PDB entry 5L63 | X-ray diffraction, 2.70 A resolution | chains F and G of the 28 polymer chains in the assembly

Chain F:
Molecule: Probable proteasome subunit alpha type-7
From: Saccharomyces cerevisiae (strain ATCC 204508 / S288c)
Notes: EC 3.4.25.1
UniProt: P21242 (PSA7_YEAST); residues -3 to 284 here correspond to UniProt positions 1-288 (UniProt number = residue number + 4)
Chain sequence (288 residues; numbered -3 to 284; the number before each row is that of its first residue; numbers below 1 keep their minus sign (Met-3 is residue -3)):
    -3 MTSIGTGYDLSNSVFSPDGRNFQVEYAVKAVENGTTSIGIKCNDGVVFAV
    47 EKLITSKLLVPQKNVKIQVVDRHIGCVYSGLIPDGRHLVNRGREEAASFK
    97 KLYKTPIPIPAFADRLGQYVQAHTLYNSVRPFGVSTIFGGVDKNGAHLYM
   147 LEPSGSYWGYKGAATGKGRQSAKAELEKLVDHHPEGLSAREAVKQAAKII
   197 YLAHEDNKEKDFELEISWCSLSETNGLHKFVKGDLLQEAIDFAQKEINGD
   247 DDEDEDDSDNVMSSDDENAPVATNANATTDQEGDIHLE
Unresolved in the structure: -3 to 1, 245-284
Swiss-Prot annotation at these positions:
  - modified residue: Thr-2 (N-acetylthreonine)

Chain G:
Molecule: Proteasome subunit alpha type-1
From: Saccharomyces cerevisiae (strain ATCC 204508 / S288c)
Notes: EC 3.4.25.1
UniProt: P21243 (PSA1_YEAST); residues -8 to 243 here correspond to UniProt positions 1-252 (UniProt number = residue number + 9)
Chain sequence (252 residues; each row starts with the number of its first residue; numbers below 1 keep their minus sign (Met-8 is residue -8)):
    -8 MSGAAAASAAGYDRHITIFSPEGRLYQVEYAFKATNQTNINSLAVRGKDC
    42 TVVISQKKVPDKLLDPTTVSYIFCISRTIGMVVNGPIPDARNAALRAKAE
    92 AAEFRYKYGYDMPCDVLAKRMANLSQIYTQRAYMRPLGVILTFVSVDEEL
   142 GPSIYKTDPAGYYVGYKATATGPKQQEITTNLENHFKKSKIDHINEESWE
   192 KVVEFAITHMIDALGTEFSKNDLEVGVATKDKFFTLSAENIEERLVAIAE
   242 QD
Unresolved in the structure: -8 to 1, 243
Metal / ion sites: Mg2+: Thr8, Tyr119, Arg122, Met125

How chain F and chain G interact:
Pairs across the interface - 61 pairs, chain F then chain G:
  Thr2(F) - His6(G)
  Gly3(F) - His6(G)
  Tyr4(F) - Arg5(G)
  Tyr4(F) - His6(G)
  Tyr4(F) - Tyr21(G)
  Ser9(F) - Arg126(G)
  Val10(F) - His6(G)
  Val10(F) - Gln18(G)
  Phe11(F) - Gln18(G)  hydrogen bond (backbone-side chain)
  Phe11(F) - Tyr21(G)
  Phe11(F) - Ala22(G)  hydrophobic
  Phe11(F) - Ala25(G)  hydrophobic
  Phe11(F) - Arg126(G)
  Phe11(F) - Pro127(G)
  Ser12(F) - Tyr21(G)
  Pro13(F) - Tyr21(G)  hydrophobic
  Pro13(F) - Lys24(G)  hydrogen bond (backbone-side chain)
  Asp14(F) - Lys24(G)
  Gly15(F) - Tyr21(G)
  Gly15(F) - Ala25(G)
  Lys37(F) - Asp56(G)  salt bridge
  Asp110(F) - Arg82(G)
  Gln114(F) - Arg82(G)  hydrogen bond (side chain-backbone)
  Gln114(F) - Asn83(G)
  Gln114(F) - Leu86(G)
  Gln117(F) - Pro79(G)
  Gln117(F) - Asp80(G)
  Gln117(F) - Asn83(G)  hydrogen bond
  Gln117(F) - Arg126(G)
  Thr120(F) - Arg126(G)  hydrogen bond (backbone-side chain)
  Leu121(F) - Tyr124(G)
  Leu121(F) - Arg126(G)
  Tyr122(F) - Tyr124(G)
  Tyr122(F) - Met125(G)  hydrophobic
  Ser150(F) - Pro79(G)
  Gly151(F) - Pro79(G)
  Ser152(F) - Ile78(G)
  Ser152(F) - Pro79(G)
  Tyr153(F) - Arg82(G)  hydrogen bond (backbone-side chain)
  Trp154(F) - Leu55(G)  hydrophobic
  Trp154(F) - Thr59(G)
  Trp154(F) - Val60(G)  hydrophobic
  Trp154(F) - Ser61(G)
  Trp154(F) - Tyr62(G)
  Trp154(F) - Ile78(G)  hydrophobic
  Trp154(F) - Arg82(G)
  Gly155(F) - Leu55(G)
  Gly155(F) - Asp56(G)  hydrogen bond (backbone-backbone)
  Gly155(F) - Thr59(G)  hydrogen bond (backbone-side chain)
  Tyr156(F) - Leu54(G)
  Tyr156(F) - Leu55(G)
  Tyr156(F) - Asp56(G)
  Lys157(F) - Lys53(G)
  Lys157(F) - Leu54(G)  hydrogen bond (backbone-backbone)
  Lys157(F) - Leu55(G)
  Gly158(F) - Leu54(G)
  Leu172(F) - Leu54(G)  hydrophobic
  Glu173(F) - Lys53(G)
  Glu173(F) - Leu54(G)
  Val176(F) - Leu54(G)  hydrophobic
  Asp177(F) - Lys53(G)  salt bridge
Interface residues without a listed pair, chain F (32 interface residues in all): Tyr145, Lys169
Interface residues without a listed pair, chain G (28 interface residues in all): Asp52, Leu128, Gly129

In short:
Chain F and chain G form an interface of 32 and 28 residues respectively; the contacts include 9 hydrogen
bonds and 2 salt bridges. Polar contacts include Lys37(F)-Asp56(G), Asp177(F)-Lys53(G) and Phe11(F)-Gln18(G).
The Mg2+ site is built by Thr8(G), Tyr119(G), Arg122(G) and Met125(G).
Chain F is Probable proteasome subunit alpha type-7 and chain G is Proteasome subunit alpha type-1, both from
Saccharomyces cerevisiae (strain ATCC 204508 / S288c); the structure, Yeast 20S proteasome with human beta5c
(1-138) and human beta6 (97-111; 118-133) in complex with epoxyketone ..., was determined by X-ray diffraction
together with 5L52, 5L54, 5L55, 5L5A, 5L5B, 5L5D and 30 further entries from the same study.
